8TNK - chain A; structure by X-ray diffraction, 1.79 A resolution.

[Chain A]
Protein: Cytochrome P450
From: Rhodopseudomonas palustris HaA2
UniProt: Q2IU02 (Q2IU02_RHOP2); residues 0-409 here correspond to UniProt positions 1-410 (UniProt number = residue number + 1)
Amino-acid sequence (410 residues; numbered 0 to 409; the number before each row is that of its first residue; numbering starts at 0):
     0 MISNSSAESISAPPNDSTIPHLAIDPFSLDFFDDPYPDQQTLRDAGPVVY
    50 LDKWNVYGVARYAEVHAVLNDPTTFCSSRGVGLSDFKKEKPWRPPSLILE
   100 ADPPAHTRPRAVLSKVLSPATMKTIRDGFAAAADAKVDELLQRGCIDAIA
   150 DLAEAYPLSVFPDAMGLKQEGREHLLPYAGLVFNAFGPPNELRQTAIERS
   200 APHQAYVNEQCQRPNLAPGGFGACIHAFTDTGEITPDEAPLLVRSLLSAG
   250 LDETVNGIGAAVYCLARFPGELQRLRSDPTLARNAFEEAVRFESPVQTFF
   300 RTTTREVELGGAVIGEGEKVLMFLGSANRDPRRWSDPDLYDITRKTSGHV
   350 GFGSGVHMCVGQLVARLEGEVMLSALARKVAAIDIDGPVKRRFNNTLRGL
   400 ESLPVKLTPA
Not modelled in the structure: 0-16
Sequence notes: engineered mutation Glu252 (Thr253 in Q2IU02)
Bound ions: heme Fe near Cys358 (its only coordinating residue here)
Small-molecule neighbours:
  - heme (HEM): Leu68, Val80, Ile97, Leu98, His105, Arg109, Leu112, Leu116, Phe160, Ser244, Leu245, Ala248, Gly249, Glu252, Thr253, Phe285, Val289, Pro294, Val295, Phe298, Arg300, Leu323, Val349, Gly350, Phe351, Gly352, Val355, His356, Cys358, Val359, Gly360, Val363, Ala364
  - 4-benzylbenzoic acid (IRJ): Val80, Arg92, Ser95, Ile97, Leu98, Val181, Phe182, Phe185, Ser244, Ser247, Ala248, Glu252, Val295, Phe298
What the authors report for this chain:
  - binding site for heme: Glu252
  - conformationally variable residues (side-chain flip): Phe298
  - mutagenesis - T252E: abolished catalytic activity on NADH/O2
  - mutagenesis - T252E: increased catalytic activity on hydrogen peroxide
  - mutagenesis - T252E: decreased binding to 4-pyridin-3-ylbenzoic acid
  - mutagenesis - T252E: increased binding to 4-t-butylbenzoic acid
  - mutagenesis - T252E: unchanged binding to 4-cyclohexylbenzoic acid
  - mutagenesis - T252E: decreased catalytic activity

[Overview]
Chain A binds 4-benzylbenzoic acid and heme. From the paper: a binding site for heme at Glu252; T252E
abolishes catalytic activity on NADH/O2.
Chain A is Cytochrome P450 (Rhodopseudomonas palustris HaA2); the structure, The crystal structure of the
T252E mutant of CYP199A4 bound to 4-benzylbenzoic acid, was determined by X-ray diffraction together with 8TAW
and 8TAY from the same study.
